7VON - chain A; structure by electron microscopy, 5.20 A resolution (low resolution: residue-level contacts below are approximate; hydrogen-bond / salt-bridge calls are withheld).

[Chain A]
Molecule: Alpha-2-macroglobulin
Organism: Homo sapiens
Reference sequence: P01023 (A2MG_HUMAN); residue numbers follow UniProt; this construct covers 27-1468
Chain sequence (1442 residues; row label = number of the first residue in the row):
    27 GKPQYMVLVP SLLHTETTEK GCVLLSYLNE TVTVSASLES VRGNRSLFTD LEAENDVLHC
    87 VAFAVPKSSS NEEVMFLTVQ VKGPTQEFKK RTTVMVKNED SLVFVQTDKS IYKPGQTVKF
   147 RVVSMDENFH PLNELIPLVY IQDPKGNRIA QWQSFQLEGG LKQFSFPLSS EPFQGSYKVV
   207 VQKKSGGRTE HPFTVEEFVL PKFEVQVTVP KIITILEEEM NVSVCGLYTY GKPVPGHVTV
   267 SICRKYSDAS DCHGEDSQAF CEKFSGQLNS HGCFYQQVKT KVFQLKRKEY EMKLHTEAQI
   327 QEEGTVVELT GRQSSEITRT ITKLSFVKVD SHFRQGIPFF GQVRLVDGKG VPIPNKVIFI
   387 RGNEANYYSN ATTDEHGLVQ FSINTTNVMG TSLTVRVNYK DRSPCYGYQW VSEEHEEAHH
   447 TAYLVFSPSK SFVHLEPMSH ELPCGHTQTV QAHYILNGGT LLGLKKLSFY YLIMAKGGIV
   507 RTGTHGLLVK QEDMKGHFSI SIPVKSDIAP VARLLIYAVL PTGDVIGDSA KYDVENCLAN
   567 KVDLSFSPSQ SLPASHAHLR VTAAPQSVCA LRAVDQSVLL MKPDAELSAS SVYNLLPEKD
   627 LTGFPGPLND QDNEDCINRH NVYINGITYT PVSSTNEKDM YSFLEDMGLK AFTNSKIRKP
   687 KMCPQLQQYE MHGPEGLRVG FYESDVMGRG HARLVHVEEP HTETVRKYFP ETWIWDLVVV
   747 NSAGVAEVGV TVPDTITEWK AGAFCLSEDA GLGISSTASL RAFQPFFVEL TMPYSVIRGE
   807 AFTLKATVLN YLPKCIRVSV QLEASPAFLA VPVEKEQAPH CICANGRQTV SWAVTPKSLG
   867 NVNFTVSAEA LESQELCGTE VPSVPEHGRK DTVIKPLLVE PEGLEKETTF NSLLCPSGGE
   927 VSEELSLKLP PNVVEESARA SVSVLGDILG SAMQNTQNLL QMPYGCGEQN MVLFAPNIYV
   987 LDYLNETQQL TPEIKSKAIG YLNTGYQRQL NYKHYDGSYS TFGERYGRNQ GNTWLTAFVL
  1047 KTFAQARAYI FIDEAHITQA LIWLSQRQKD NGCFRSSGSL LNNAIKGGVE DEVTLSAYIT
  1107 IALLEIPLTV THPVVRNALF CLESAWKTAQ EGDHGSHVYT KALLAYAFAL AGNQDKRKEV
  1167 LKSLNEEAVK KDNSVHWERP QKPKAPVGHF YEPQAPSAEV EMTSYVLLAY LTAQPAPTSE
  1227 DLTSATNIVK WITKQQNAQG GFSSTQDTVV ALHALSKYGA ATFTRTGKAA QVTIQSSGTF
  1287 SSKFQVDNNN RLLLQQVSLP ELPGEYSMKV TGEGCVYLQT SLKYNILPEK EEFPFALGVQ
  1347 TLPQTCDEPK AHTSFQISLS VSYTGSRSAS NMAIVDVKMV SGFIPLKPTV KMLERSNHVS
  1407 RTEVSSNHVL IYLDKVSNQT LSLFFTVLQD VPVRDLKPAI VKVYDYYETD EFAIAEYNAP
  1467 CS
Not modelled in the structure: 690-732
UniProt features mapped onto this chain:
  - region: P690 to T728 (Bait region), R704 to E709 (Inhibitory), R719 to V723 (Inhibitory), T730 to F735 (Inhibitory)
  - glycosylation (N-linked (GlcNAc...) asparagine): N55 (complex), N70, N247, N396, N410, N869, N991, N1424 (complex)
  - cross-link: Q693 (Isoglutamyl lysine isopeptide (Gln-Lys) (interchain with K-? in other proteins)), Q694 (Isoglutamyl lysine isopeptide (Gln-Lys) (interchain with K-? in other proteins)), C972 to Q975 (Isoglutamyl cysteine thioester (Cys-Gln))
  - natural variant: C972 (C972Y: Probably interferes with the activity)
Disulfide bonds: C251-C299, C269-C287, C470-C563, C595-C771, C642-C689, C821-C849, C847-C883, C921-C1321, C1079-C1127, C1352-C1467
What the authors report for this chain:
  - contacts within the chain: C972-Q975

[Summary]
The paper reports contacts within the chain involving C972 and Q975.
Chain A is Alpha-2-macroglobulin (Homo sapiens); the structure, Native alpha-2-macroglobulin monomer, was
determined by electron microscopy (same publication as 7VOO).
